Entry 7ETO (electron microscopy, 4.00 A resolution); this record covers chains M and O of the 26 polymer chains in the assembly.

# Chain M
Name: Capsid vertex component 1
Source organism: Human cytomegalovirus
Reference sequence: A0A6C0PJD3 (A0A6C0PJD3_HCMV); numbering as in UniProt (aligned over 1-594)
Chain sequence (594 residues; numbered 1 to 594; the number before each row is that of its first residue):
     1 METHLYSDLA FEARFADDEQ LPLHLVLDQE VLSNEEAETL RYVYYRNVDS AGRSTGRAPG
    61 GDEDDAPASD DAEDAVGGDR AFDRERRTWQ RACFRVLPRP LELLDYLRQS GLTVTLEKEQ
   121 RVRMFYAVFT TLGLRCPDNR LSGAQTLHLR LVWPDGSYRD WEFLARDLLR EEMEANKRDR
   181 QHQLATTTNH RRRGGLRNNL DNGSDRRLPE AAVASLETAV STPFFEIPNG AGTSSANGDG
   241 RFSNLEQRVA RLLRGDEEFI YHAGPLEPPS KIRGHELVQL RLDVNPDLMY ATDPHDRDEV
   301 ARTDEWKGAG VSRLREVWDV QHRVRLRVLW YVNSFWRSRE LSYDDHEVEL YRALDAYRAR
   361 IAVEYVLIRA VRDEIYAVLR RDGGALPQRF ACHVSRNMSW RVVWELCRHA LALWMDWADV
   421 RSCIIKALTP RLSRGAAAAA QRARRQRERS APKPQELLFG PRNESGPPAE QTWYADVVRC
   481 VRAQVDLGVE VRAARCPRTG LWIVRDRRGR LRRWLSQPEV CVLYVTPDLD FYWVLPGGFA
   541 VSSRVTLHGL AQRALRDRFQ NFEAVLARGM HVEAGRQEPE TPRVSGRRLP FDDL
Disordered / not traced: 177-296, 465-467, 592-594

# Chain O
Name: Capsid vertex component 2
Source organism: Human cytomegalovirus
Reference sequence: A0A3G6XKK5 (A0A3G6XKK5_HCMV); residues 1-642 here = UniProt positions 1-642
Chain sequence (642 residues; row label = number of the first residue in the row):
     1 MSLLHTFWRL PVAVFFEPHE ENVLRCPERV LRRLLEDAAV TMRGGGWRED VLMDRVRKRY
    61 LRQELRDLGH RVQTYCEDLE GRVSEAEALL NQQCELDEGP SPRTLLQPPC RPRSSSPGTG
   121 VAGASAVPHG LYSRHDAITG PAAAPSDVVA PSDAVAASAA AGASSTWLAQ CAERPLPGNV
   181 PSYFGITQND PFIRFHTDFR GEVVNTMFEN ASTWTFSFGI WYYRLKRGLY TQPRWKRVYH
   241 LAQMDNFSIS QELLLGVVNA LENVTVYPTY DCVLSDLEAA ACLLAAYGHA LWEGRDPPDS
   301 VATVLGELPQ LLPRLADDVS REIAAWEGPV AAGNNYYAYR DSPDLRYYMP LSGGRHYHPG
   361 TFDRHVLVRL FHKRGVIQHL PGYGTITEEL VQERLSGQVR DDVLSLWSRR LLVGKLGRDV
   421 PVFVHEQQYL RSGLTCLAGL LLLWKVTNAD SVFAPRTGKF TLADLLGSDA VAGGGLPGGR
   481 AGGEEEGYGG RHGRVRNFEF LVRYYIGPWY ARDPAVTLSQ LFPGLALLAV TESVRSGWDP
   541 SRREDSAGGG DGGGAVLMQL SKSNPVADYM FAQSSKQYGD LRRLEVHDAL LFHYEHGLGR
   601 LLSVTLPRHR VSTLGSSLFN VNDIYELLYF LVLGFLPSVA VL
Disordered / not traced: 1, 43-53, 82-642

# How chain M and chain O interact
Pairs across the interface (36):
  C392(M) - N22(O)  hydrogen bond (side chain-backbone)
  C392(M) - V23(O)
  C392(M) - L24(O)  hydrophobic
  H393(M) - N22(O)  hydrogen bond (backbone-backbone)
  H393(M) - V23(O)
  H393(M) - L24(O)  hydrogen bond (backbone-backbone)
  S395(M) - L4(O)
  R396(M) - L3(O)
  R396(M) - L4(O)  hydrogen bond (side chain-backbone)
  R396(M) - H5(O)
  R396(M) - T6(O)
  M398(M) - C26(O)  hydrophobic
  M398(M) - E28(O)
  M398(M) - L31(O)  hydrophobic
  S399(M) - L31(O)
  W400(M) - S2(O)
  W400(M) - L4(O)
  R401(M) - S2(O)
  V402(M) - L35(O)  hydrophobic
  E405(M) - L35(O)
  H409(M) - A38(O)  hydrogen bond (side chain-backbone)
  H409(M) - T41(O)
  H409(M) - M42(O)
  R510(M) - H19(O)
  L511(M) - H19(O)
  L511(M) - E20(O)
  L511(M) - E21(O)
  R513(M) - P18(O)  hydrogen bond (side chain-backbone)
  R513(M) - N22(O)
  L515(M) - L24(O)
  S516(M) - N22(O)
  S516(M) - V23(O)  hydrogen bond (side chain-backbone)
  S516(M) - L24(O)
  P518(M) - C26(O)  hydrophobic
  E519(M) - L34(O)
  G537(M) - L24(O)
Interface residues without a listed pair, chain M (26 interface residues in all): A391, V394, L406, V481, R512, P536, F539
Interface residues without a listed pair, chain O (22 interface residues in all): F16, A39

# In short
The interface between chain M and chain O involves 26 residues on one side and 22 on the other; the contacts
include 7 hydrogen bonds. Polar contacts include C392(M)-N22(O), R396(M)-L4(O) and H409(M)-A38(O).
Chain M is Capsid vertex component 1 and chain O is Capsid vertex component 2, both from Human
cytomegalovirus; the structure, C1 CVSC-binding penton vertex in the virion capsid of Human Cytomegalovirus,
was determined by electron microscopy together with 7ET2, 7ET3, 7ETJ and 7ETM from the same study.
